7YF0 - chains B and C of the 22 polymer chains in the assembly; structure by electron microscopy, 3.40 A resolution.

Chain B (and C):
Name: RNA helicase
Source organism: Mammalian orthoreovirus 3
Notes: EC 3.6.4.13; chain C of this document is another copy of the same molecule, construct and numbering; everything in this record applies to it too
UniProtKB: C9E874 (C9E874_9REOV); residue numbers follow UniProt; this construct covers 1-1275
Amino-acid sequence (1275 residues; each row starts with the number of its first residue):
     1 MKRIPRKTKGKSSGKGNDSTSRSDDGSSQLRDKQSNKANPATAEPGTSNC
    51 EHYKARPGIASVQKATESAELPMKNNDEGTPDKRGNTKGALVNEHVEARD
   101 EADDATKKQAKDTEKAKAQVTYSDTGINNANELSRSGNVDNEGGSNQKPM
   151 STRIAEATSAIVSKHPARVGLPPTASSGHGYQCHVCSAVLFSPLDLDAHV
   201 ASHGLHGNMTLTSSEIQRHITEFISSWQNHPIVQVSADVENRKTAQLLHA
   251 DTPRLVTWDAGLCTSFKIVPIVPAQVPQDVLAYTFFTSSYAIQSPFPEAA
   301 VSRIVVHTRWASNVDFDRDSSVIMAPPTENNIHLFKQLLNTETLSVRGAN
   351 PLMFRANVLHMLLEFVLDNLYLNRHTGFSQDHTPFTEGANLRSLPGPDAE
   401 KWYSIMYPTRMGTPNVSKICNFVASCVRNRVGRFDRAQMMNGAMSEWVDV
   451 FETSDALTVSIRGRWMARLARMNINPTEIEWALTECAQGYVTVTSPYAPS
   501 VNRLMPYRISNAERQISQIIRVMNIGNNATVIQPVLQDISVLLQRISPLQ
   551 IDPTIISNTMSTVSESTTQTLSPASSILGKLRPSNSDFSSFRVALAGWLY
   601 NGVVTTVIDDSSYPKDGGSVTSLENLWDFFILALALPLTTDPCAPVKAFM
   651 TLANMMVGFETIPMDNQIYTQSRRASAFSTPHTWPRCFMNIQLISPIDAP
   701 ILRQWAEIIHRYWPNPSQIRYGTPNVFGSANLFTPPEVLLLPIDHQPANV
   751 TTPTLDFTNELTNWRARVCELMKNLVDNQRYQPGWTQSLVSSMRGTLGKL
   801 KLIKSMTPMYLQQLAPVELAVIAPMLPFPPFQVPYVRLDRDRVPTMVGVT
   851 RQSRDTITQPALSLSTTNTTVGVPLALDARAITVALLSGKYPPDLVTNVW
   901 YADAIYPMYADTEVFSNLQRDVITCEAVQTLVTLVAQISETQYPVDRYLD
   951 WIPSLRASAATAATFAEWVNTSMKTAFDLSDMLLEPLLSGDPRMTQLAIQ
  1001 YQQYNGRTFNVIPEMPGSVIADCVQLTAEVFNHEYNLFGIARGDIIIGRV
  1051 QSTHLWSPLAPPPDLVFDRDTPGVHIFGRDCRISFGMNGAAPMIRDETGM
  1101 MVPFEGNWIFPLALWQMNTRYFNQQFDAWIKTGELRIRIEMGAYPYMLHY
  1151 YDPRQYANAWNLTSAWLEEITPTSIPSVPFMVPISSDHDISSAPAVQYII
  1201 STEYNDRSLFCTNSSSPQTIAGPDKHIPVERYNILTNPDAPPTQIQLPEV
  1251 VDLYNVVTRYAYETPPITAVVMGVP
Disordered / not traced: 1-179, 206-240 (chain C: 1-179, 205-212, 231-244, 582-589)
Bound ions: Zn2+: Cys186, His203

How chain B and chain C interact:
Contacting residue pairs - 31 pairs, chain B then chain C:
  Leu194(B) with Tyr181(C)
  Thr568(B) with Ser566(C); Thr567(C), hydrogen bond (backbone-backbone); Thr568(C)
  Gln569(B) with Ser564(C)
  Thr570(B) with Glu565(C), hydrogen bond (side chain-backbone); Thr567(C)
  Leu571(B) with Thr562(C); Ser564(C)
  Asp616(B) with Lys804(C), salt bridge
  Gly618(B) with Lys804(C)
  Thr621(B) with Thr562(C); Lys799(C), hydrogen bond
  Ser622(B) with Thr562(C)
  Val657(B) with Phe757(C)
  Gly658(B) with Phe757(C); Leu802(C)
  Phe659(B) with Leu802(C)
  Gln667(B) with Asn749(C); Val750(C)
  Thr670(B) with Thr754(C)
  Ser672(B) with Thr754(C); Leu755(C)
  Pro783(B) with Ser791(C); Arg794(C)
  Gly784(B) with Ser791(C); Gly795(C)
  Trp785(B) with Ser791(C)
  Thr786(B) with Ser564(C); Ser788(C)
  Leu789(B) with Ser564(C)
Other interface residues (no listed pair), chain B (26 interface residues in all): Thr567, Gly617, Ser619, Leu623, Ile668, Arg673
Other interface residues (no listed pair), chain C (21 interface residues in all): Val563, Thr752

In short:
The interface between chain B and chain C involves 26 residues on one side and 21 on the other, with 3
hydrogen bonds and 1 salt bridge. Polar contacts include Asp616(B)-Lys804(C), Thr570(B)-Glu565(C) and
Thr621(B)-Lys799(C). Cys186(B) and His203(B) form the Zn2+ site.
Both chains are RNA helicase (Mammalian orthoreovirus 3). Entry 7YF0 (In situ structure of polymerase complex
of mammalian reovirus in the core) was determined by electron microscopy, deposited together with 7YED, 7YEV,
7YEZ and 7YFE.
